1XMO - chains A and H of the 23 polymer chains in the assembly; structure by X-ray diffraction, 3.25 A resolution.

Chain A:
Molecule: 16S ribosomal RNA
Organism: Thermus thermophilus
Sequence (1522 nucleotides; numbered 0 to 1544 plus 19 insertion-coded residues; 42 numbers in that range are skipped by the numbering (no residue carries them; nothing is unmodelled there); the number before each row is that of its first residue; a row labelled like 190A-190L holds insertion residues (190A, then the next letters in order); numbering starts at 0):
     0 UUUGUUGGAG AGUUUGAUCC UGGCUCAGGG UGAACGCUGG CGGCGUGCCU AAGACAUGCA
    60 AGUCGUGCGG G
    73 CCGCGGGGUU UU
    88 ACUCCG
    95 UGGUC
   101 AGCGGCGGAC GGGUGAGUAA CGCGUGGGU
  129A G
   130 ACCUACCCGG AAGAGGGGGA CAACCCGGGG AAACUCGGGC UAAUCCCCCA UGUGGACCCG
   190 C
190A-190L CCCUUGGGGUGU
   191 GUCCAAAGGG CUUU
   216 GCCCGCUUCC GGAUGGGCCC GCGUCCCAUC AGCUAGUUGG UGGGGUAAUG GCCCACCAAG
   276 GCGACGACGG GUAGCCGGUC UGAGAGGAUG GCCGGCCACA GGGGCACUGA GACACGGGCC
   336 CCACUCCUAC GGGAGGCAGC AGUUAGGAAU CUUCCGCAAU GGGCGCAAGC CUGACGGAGC
   396 GACGCCGCUU GGAGGAAGAA GCCCUUCGGG GUGUAAACUC CUGAA
   442 CCCGGGACGA AACCCCCGAC GA
   474 GGGGACUGAC GGUACCGGG
   494 GUAAUAGCGC CGGCCAACUC CGUGCCAGCA GCCGCGGUAA UACGGAGGGC GCGAGCGUUA
   554 CCCGGAUUCA CUGGGCGUAA AGGGCGUGUA GGCGGCCUGG GGCGUCCCAU GUGAAAGACC
   614 ACGGCUCAAC CGUGGGGGAG CGUGGGAUAC GCUCAGGCUA GACGGUGGGA GAGGGUGGUG
   674 GAAUUCCCGG AGUAGCGGUG AAAUGCGCAG AUACCGGGAG GAACGCCGAU GGCGAAGGCA
   734 GCCACCUGGU CCACCCGUGA CGCUGAGGCG CGAAAGCGUG GGGAGCAAAC CGGAUUAGAU
   794 ACCCGGGUAG UCCACGCCCU AAACGAUGCG CGCUAGGUCU CUGGGUCU
   848 CCUGGGGGCC GAAGCUAACG CGUUAAGCGC GCCGCCUGGG GAGUACGGCC GCAAGGCUGA
   908 AACUCAAAGG AAUUGACGGG GGCCCGCACA AGCGGUGGAG CAUGUGGUUU AAUUCGAAGC
   968 AACGCGAAGA ACCUUACCAG GCCUUGACAU GCUA
 1001A G
  1002 GGAACCCGGG UGAAAGCCUG GGGUGCCCC
1030A-1030D GCGA
  1031 GGGGAGCCCU AGCACAGGUG CUGCAUGGCC GUCGUCAGCU CGUGCCGUGA GGUGUUGGGU
  1091 UAAGUCCCGC AACGAGCGCA ACCCCCGCCG UUAGUUGCCA GCGGUUCGGC CGGGCACUCU
  1151 AACGGGACUG CCCGCGAAA
  1171 GCGGGAGGAA GGAGGGGACG ACGUCUGGUC AGCAUGGCCC UUACGGCCUG GGCGACACAC
  1231 GUGCUACAAU GCCCACUACA AAGCGAUGCC ACCCGGCAAC GGGGAGCUAA UCGCAAAAAG
  1291 GUGGGCCCAG UUCGGAUUGG GGUCUGCAAC CCGACCCCAU GAAGCCGGAA UCGCUAGUAA
  1351 UCGCGGAUCA G
 1361A C
  1362 CAUGCCGCGG UGAAUACGUU CCCGGGCCUU GUACACACCG CCCGUCACGC CAUGGGAGCG
  1422 GGCUCUACCC GAAGUCGCCG GG
  1446 AGCCUACGGG
  1459 CAGGCGCCGA GGGUAGGGCC CGUGACUGGG GCGAAGUCGU AACAAGGUAG CUGUACCGGA
  1519 AGGUGCGGCU GGAUCACCUC CUUUCU
Unresolved in the structure: 0-4, 1001A, 1030A-1030D, 1361A, 1535-1538
Bound ions: Mg2+ site 1 near U17 (its only coordinating residue here); Mg2+ site 2 near G21 (its only coordinating residue here); Mg2+ site 3: G46, G394; Mg2+ site 4: C48, G115; Mg2+ site 5 near A53 (its only coordinating residue here); Mg2+ site 6: A59, C386, U387; Mg2+ site 7: G61, U62, G105; Mg2+ site 8: G69, G70, G97, U98; Mg2+ site 9: G107, A325, G326; Mg2+ site 10: A109, G331; Mg2+ site 11: A116, G117, G289; Mg2+ site 12: C121, G124, U125, G126, G236; 62 more Mg2+ sites not listed
Ligand contacts: paromomycin (PAR): C1404, G1405, U1406, C1407, A1408, C1409, C1490, G1491, A1492, A1493, G1494, U1495, C1496

Chain H:
Name: 30S ribosomal protein S8
Organism: Thermus thermophilus
UniProtKB: P62668 (RS8_THET2); numbering as in UniProt (aligned over 1-138)
Chain sequence (138 residues; each row starts with the number of its first residue):
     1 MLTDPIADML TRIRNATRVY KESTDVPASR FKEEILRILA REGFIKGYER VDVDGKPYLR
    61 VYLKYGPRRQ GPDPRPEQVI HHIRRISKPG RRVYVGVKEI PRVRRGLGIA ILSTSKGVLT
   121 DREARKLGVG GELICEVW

Chain A / chain H interface:
Contacting residue pairs (70; chain A residue first):
  C564(A) / Arg-91(H)  hydrogen bond to the sugar
  C586(A) / Thr-3(H)  sugar contact
  C586(A) / Pro-89(H)  phosphate contact
  C586(A) / Gly-90(H)  sugar contact
  G587(A) / Thr-3(H)  sugar contact
  G587(A) / Pro-89(H)  phosphate contact
  G587(A) / Arg-92(H)  salt bridge to the phosphate
  G588(A) / Met-1(H)  sugar contact
  G588(A) / Leu-2(H)  sugar contact
  G588(A) / Pro-5(H)  phosphate contact
  C589(A) / Pro-5(H)  phosphate contact
  C589(A) / Ser-29(H)  phosphate contact
  C590(A) / Ser-29(H)  phosphate contact
  C590(A) / Arg-30(H)  hydrogen bond to the phosphate
  U591(A) / Arg-30(H)  salt bridge to the phosphate
  G597(A) / Tyr-94(H)  hydrogen bond to the base
  U598(A) / Tyr-94(H)  sugar contact
  C599(A) / Val-95(H)  sugar contact
  C599(A) / Gly-96(H)  phosphate contact
  C599(A) / Val-97(H)  phosphate contact
  C599(A) / Val-129(H)  sugar contact
  C599(A) / Gly-130(H)  hydrogen bond to the sugar
  C599(A) / Gly-131(H)  sugar contact
  C600(A) / Gly-96(H)  phosphate contact
  C600(A) / Val-97(H)  hydrogen bond to the phosphate
  C600(A) / Lys-98(H)  salt bridge to the phosphate
  C600(A) / Gly-128(H)  sugar contact
  A640(A) / Ser-115(H)  hydrogen bond to the sugar
  U641(A) / Ser-115(H)  sugar contact
  A642(A) / Phe-31(H)  sugar contact
  A642(A) / Ser-113(H)  hydrogen bond to the base
  A642(A) / Thr-114(H)  hydrogen bond to the base
  A642(A) / Ser-115(H)  base contact
  A642(A) / Val-118(H)  sugar contact
  C643(A) / Phe-31(H)  sugar contact
  C643(A) / Tyr-94(H)  base contact
  C643(A) / Ser-113(H)  hydrogen bond to the sugar
  C643(A) / Glu-132(H)  hydrogen bond to the sugar
  G644(A) / Arg-92(H)  sugar contact
  U652(A) / Lys-56(H)  hydrogen bond to the phosphate
  A653(A) / Lys-56(H)  salt bridge to the phosphate
  A753(A) / Met-1(H)  base contact
  C824(A) / Met-1(H)  hydrogen bond to the sugar
  G825(A) / Leu-2(H)  sugar contact
  G825(A) / Asp-8(H)  hydrogen bond to the sugar
  G825(A) / Thr-11(H)  base contact
  G825(A) / Arg-12(H)  hydrogen bond to the sugar
  C826(A) / Arg-12(H)  sugar contact
  C826(A) / Asn-15(H)  hydrogen bond to the sugar
  U827(A) / Asn-15(H)  sugar contact
  U827(A) / Val-19(H)  sugar contact
  A828(A) / Lys-21(H)  phosphate contact
  A860(A) / Arg-18(H)  sugar contact
  A860(A) / Arg-75(H)  hydrogen bond to the phosphate
  G861(A) / Arg-75(H)  salt bridge to the phosphate
  G874(A) / Asn-15(H)  base contact
  C875(A) / Thr-11(H)  base contact
  C875(A) / Arg-14(H)  hydrogen bond to the sugar
  C875(A) / Asn-15(H)  hydrogen bond to the sugar
  G876(A) / Ala-7(H)  sugar contact
  G876(A) / Thr-11(H)  hydrogen bond to the sugar
  G876(A) / Arg-14(H)  salt bridge to the phosphate
  C877(A) / Thr-3(H)  hydrogen bond to the sugar
  C877(A) / Asp-4(H)  sugar contact
  C877(A) / Lys-88(H)  phosphate contact
  C877(A) / Pro-89(H)  sugar contact
  G878(A) / Thr-3(H)  hydrogen bond to the sugar
  G878(A) / Lys-88(H)  salt bridge to the phosphate
  G878(A) / Pro-89(H)  phosphate contact
  G878(A) / Gly-90(H)  phosphate contact
Interface residues without a listed pair, chain A (36 interface residues in all): G654, G755, G823, A859, C879
Interface residues without a listed pair, chain H (43 interface residues in all): Ala-28, Lys-32, Pro-57, Lys-116, Gly-117

Summary:
Chain A and chain H form an interface of 36 and 43 residues respectively, with 21 hydrogen bonds and 7 salt
bridges. Among the polar pairs are G597(A)/Tyr-94(H), A642(A)/Ser-113(H) and A642(A)/Thr-114(H). Bound to
chain A: paromomycin. G46(A) and G394(A) coordinate Mg2+ site 3.
Chain A is 16S ribosomal RNA and chain H is 30S ribosomal protein S8, both from Thermus thermophilus; the
structure, Crystal Structure of mnm5U34t6A37-tRNALysUUU Complexed with AAG-mRNA in the Decoding Center, was
determined by X-ray diffraction, deposited together with 1XMQ.
